Entry 2P8O (X-ray diffraction, 1.50 A resolution); this record covers chains A and C of the 3 polymer chains in the assembly.

[Chain A]
Protein: Chymotrypsin A chain A
From: Bos taurus
UniProtKB: P00766 (CTRA_BOVIN); numbering as in UniProt (aligned over 1-13)
Amino-acid sequence (13 residues; row label = number of the first residue in the row):
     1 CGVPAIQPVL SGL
Disordered / not traced: 11-13

[Chain C]
Protein: Chymotrypsin A chain C
From: Bos taurus
Notes: EC 3.4.21.1
UniProtKB: P00766 (CTRA_BOVIN); residues 149-245 here = UniProt positions 149-245
Amino-acid sequence (97 residues; numbered 149 to 245; the number before each row is that of its first residue):
   149 ANTPDRLQQA SLPLLSNTNC KKYWGTKIKD AMICAGASGV SSCMGDSGGP LVCKKNGAWT
   209 LVGIVSWGSS TCSTSTPGVY ARVTALVNWV QQTLAAN
Disordered / not traced: 149-150
Cystine bridges: C168-C182, C191-C220
Bound ions: V ion near S195 (its only coordinating residue here)
Small-molecule neighbours: BVA (trihydroxy[(N-hydroxybenzamidato)oxo]vanadate): S189, S190, C191, M192, G193, D194, S195, V213, S214, W215, G216, S217, G226, V227
UniProt features mapped onto this chain:
  - active site: S195 (Charge relay system)
From the paper describing this entry:
  - binding site for BVA: S195
  - catalytic residues: G193, S195
  - conformationally variable residues: G211 to S214

[How chain A and chain C interact]
Pairs across the interface - 5 pairs, chain A then chain C:
  G2(A) - A206(C)
  G2(A) - W207(C)  hydrogen bond (backbone-backbone)
  P4(A) - W207(C)
  V9(A) - Q157(C)  hydrogen bond (backbone-side chain)
  L10(A) - Q157(C)
Interface residues without a listed pair, chain A (7 interface residues in all): C1, V3, P8
Interface residues without a listed pair, chain C (4 interface residues in all): G205

[Summary]
Chain A and chain C form an interface of 7 and 4 residues respectively, with 2 hydrogen bonds. Among the polar
pairs are V9(A)-Q157(C) and G2(A)-W207(C). Chain C binds compound BVA. From UniProt: active-site residue
S195(C) on chain C. The paper reports catalytic residues G193(C) and S195(C); a binding site for BVA at
S195(C).
Chain A is Chymotrypsin A chain A and chain C is Chymotrypsin A chain C, both from Bos taurus; the structure,
Crystal Structure of a Benzohydroxamic Acid/Vanadate complex bound to chymotrypsin A, was determined by X-ray
diffraction.
